Entry 2H9I (X-ray diffraction, 2.20 A resolution); this record covers chain A.

Chain A:
Molecule: Enoyl-[acyl-carrier-protein] reductase [NADH]
Source organism: Mycobacterium tuberculosis
Notes: EC 1.3.1.9
UniProtKB: P0A5Y6 (INHA_MYCTU); numbering as in UniProt (aligned over 3-269)
Sequence (268 residues; row label = number of the first residue in the row):
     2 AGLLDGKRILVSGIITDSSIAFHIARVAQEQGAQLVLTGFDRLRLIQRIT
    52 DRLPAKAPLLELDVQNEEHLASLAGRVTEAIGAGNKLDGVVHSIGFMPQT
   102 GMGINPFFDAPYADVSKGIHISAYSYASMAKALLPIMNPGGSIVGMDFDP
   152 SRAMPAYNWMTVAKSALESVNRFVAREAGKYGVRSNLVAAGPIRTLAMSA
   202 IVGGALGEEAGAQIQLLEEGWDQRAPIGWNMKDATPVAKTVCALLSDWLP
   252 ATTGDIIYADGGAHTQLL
Sequence notes: engineered mutation Ala2
Ligand contacts: EAD ({(2R,3S,4R,5R)-5-[(4S)-3-(aminocarbonyl)-4-(2-ethylisonicotinoyl)pyridin-1(4h)-yl]-3,4-dihydroxytetrahydrofuran-2-yl}methyl [(2R,3S,4R,5R)-5-(6-amino-9H-purin-9-yl)-3,4-dihydroxytetrahydrofuran-2-yl]methyl dihydrogen diphosphate): Gly14, Ile15, Ile16, Ser20, Ile21, Ala22, Phe41, Leu63, Asp64, Val65, Gln66, Ser94, Ile95, Gly96, Phe97, Ile122, Met147, Asp148, Phe149, Met155, Tyr158, Met161, Lys165, Ala191, Gly192, Pro193, Ile194, Thr196, Met199, Leu218, Trp222, Leu268
From the paper describing this entry:
  - conformationally variable residues (side-chain flip): Phe149
  - binding site for EAD: Ser94, Phe149, Met155, Tyr158, Met161, Pro193, Met199, Leu218, Trp222
  - mutagenesis - S94A: decreased binding to EAD (proposed by the authors, not directly observed)

Overview:
Bound to chain A: compound EAD. From the paper: a binding site for EAD at Ser94, Phe149 and Met155 among
others; S94A reduces binding to EAD.
Chain A is Enoyl-[acyl-carrier-protein] reductase [NADH] (Mycobacterium tuberculosis); the structure,
Mycobacterium tuberculosis InhA bound with ETH-NAD adduct, was determined by X-ray diffraction (same
publication as 2NTJ and 2NTV).
